PDB entry 5YKF | electron microscopy, 4.33 A resolution (low resolution: residue-level contacts below are approximate; hydrogen-bond / salt-bridge calls are withheld) | chains A and B of the 8 polymer chains in the assembly

# Chain A
Name: ATP-sensitive inward rectifier potassium channel 11
Organism: Mus musculus
UniProt: Q61743 (KCJ11_MOUSE); residues 1-390 here = UniProt positions 1-390
Amino-acid sequence (390 residues; numbered 1 to 390; the number before each row is that of its first residue):
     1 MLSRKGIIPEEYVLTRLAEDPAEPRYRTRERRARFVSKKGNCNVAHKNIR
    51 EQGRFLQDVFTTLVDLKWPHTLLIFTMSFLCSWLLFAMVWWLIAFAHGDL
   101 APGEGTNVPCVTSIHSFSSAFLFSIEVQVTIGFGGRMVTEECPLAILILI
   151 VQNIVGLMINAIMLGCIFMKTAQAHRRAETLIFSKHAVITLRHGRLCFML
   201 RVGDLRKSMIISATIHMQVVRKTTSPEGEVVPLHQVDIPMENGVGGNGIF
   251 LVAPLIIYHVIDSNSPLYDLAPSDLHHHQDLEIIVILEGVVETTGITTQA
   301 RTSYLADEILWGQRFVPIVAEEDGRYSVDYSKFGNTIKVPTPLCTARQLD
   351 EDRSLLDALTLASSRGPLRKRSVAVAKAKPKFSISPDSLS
Unresolved in the structure: 1-31, 357-390
Cystine bridges: C110-C142
Residues lining bound ligands:
  - ATP-gamma-S (AGS; phosphothiophosphoric acid-adenylate ester), molecule 1: N48, I49, R50, R54
  - ATP-gamma-S (AGS), molecule 2: I182, F183, S184, K185, L205, Y330, S331, F333, G334
Curated features (UniProtKB/Swiss-Prot):
  - motif: T130 to G135 (Selectivity filter)
  - binding site (ATP): N48, R50, Y330
  - binding site (K(+)): T130, F133
  - binding site (a 1,2-diacyl-sn-glycero-3-phospho-(1D-myo-inositol-4,5-bisphosphate)): R176
  - site: N160 (Role in the control of polyamine-mediated channel gating and in the blocking by intracellular magnesium)
  - modified residue: T341 (Phosphothreonine), S385 (Phosphoserine)
What the authors report for this chain:
  - conformationally variable residues (domain motion): R32 to L66

# Chain B
Name: ATP-binding cassette sub-family C member 8 isoform X2
Organism: Mesocricetus auratus
UniProt: A0A1U7R319 (A0A1U7R319_MESAU); residues 1-1582 here = UniProt positions 1-1582
Amino-acid sequence (1582 residues; row label = number of the first residue in the row):
     1 MPLAFCGTENHSAAYRVDQGVLNNGCFVDALNVVPHVFLLFITFPILFIG
    51 WGSQSSKVHIHHSTWLHFPGHNLRWILTFILLFVLVCEIAEGILSDGVTE
   101 SRHLHLYMPAGMAFMAAITSVVYYHNIETSNFPKLLIALLIYWTLAFITK
   151 TIKFVKFYDHAIGFSQLRFCLTGLLVILYGMLLLVEVNVIRVRRYIFFKT
   201 PREVKPPEDLQDLGVRFLQPFVNLLSKGTYWWMNAFIKTAHKKPIDLRAI
   251 GKLPIAMRALTNYQRLCVAFDAQARKDTQSPQGARAIWRALCHAFGRRLI
   301 LSSTFRILADLLGFAGPLCIFGIVDHLGKENHVFQPKTQFLGVYFVSSQE
   351 FLGNAYVLAVLLFLALLLQRTFLQASYYVAIETGINLRGAIQTKIYNKIM
   401 HLSTSNLSMGEMTAGQICNLVAIDTNQLMWFFFLCPNLWAMPVQIIVGVI
   451 LLYYILGVSALIGAAVIILLAPVQYFVATKLSQAQRSTLEHSNERLKQTN
   501 EMLRGMKLLKLYAWESIFCSRVEVTRRKEMTSLRAFAVYTSISIFMNTAI
   551 PIAAVLITFVGHVSFFKESDLSPSVAFASLSLFHILVTPLFLLSSVVRST
   601 VKALVSVQKLSEFLSSAEIREEQCAPREPAPQGQAGKYQAVPLKVVNRKR
   651 PAREEVRDLLGPLQRLAPSMDGDADNFCVQIIGGFFTWTPDGIPTLSNIT
   701 IRIPRGQLTMIVGQVGCGKSSLLLATLGEMQKVSGAVFWNSNLPDSEGED
   751 PSSPERETAAGSDIRSRGPVAYASQKPWLLNATVEENITFESPFNKQRYK
   801 MVIEACSLQPDIDILPHGDQTQIGERGINLSGGQRQRISVARALYQQTNV
   851 VFLDDPFSALDVHLSDHLMQAGILELLRDDKRTVVLVTHKLQYLPHADWI
   901 IAMKDGTIQREGTLKDFQRSECQLFEHWKTLMNRQDQELEKETVMERKAS
   951 EPSQGLPRAMSSRDGLLLDEEEEEEEAAESEEDDNLSSVLHQRAKIPWRA
  1001 CTKYLSSAGILLLSLLVFSQLLKHMVLVAIDYWLAKWTDSALVLSPAARN
  1051 CSLSQECDLDQSVYAMVFTLLCSLGIVLCLVTSVTVEWTGLKVAKRLHRS
  1101 LLNRIILAPMRFFETTPLGSILNRFSSDCNTIDQHIPSTLECLSRSTLLC
  1151 VSALTVISYVTPVFLVALLPLAVVCYFIQKYFRVASRDLQQLDDTTQLPL
  1201 LSHFAETVEGLTTIRAFRYEARFQQKLLEYTDSNNIASLFLTAANRWLEV
  1251 RMEYIGACVVLIAAATSISNSLHRELSAGLVGLGLTYALMVSNYLNWMVR
  1301 NLADMEIQLGAVKRIHALLKTEAESYEGLLAPSLIPKNWPDQGKIQIQNL
  1351 SVRYDSSLKPVLKHVNALISPGQKIGICGRTGSGKSSFSLAFFRMVDMFE
  1401 GRIIIDGIDIAKLPLHTLRSRLSIILQDPVLFSGTIRFNLDPEKKCSDST
  1451 LWEALEIAQLKLVVKALPGGLDAIITEGGENFSQGQRQLFCLARAFVRKT
  1501 SIFIMDEATASIDMATENILQKVVMTAFADRTVVTIAHRVHTILSADLVM
  1551 VLKRGAILEFDKPETLLSQKDSVFASFVRADK
Unresolved in the structure: 1-23, 53-62, 97-102, 161-166, 278-282, 330-353, 407-410, 617-677, 740-767, 922-995, 1041-1059, 1322-1331, 1580-1582
Residues lining bound ligands:
  - ATP-gamma-S (AGS; phosphothiophosphoric acid-adenylate ester): T404, S405, W688, Q714, V715, G716, C717, G718, K719, S720, S721, Q775
  - Glyburide (GBM; 5-chloro-N-(2-{4-[(cyclohexylcarbamoyl)sulfamoyl]phenyl}ethyl)-2-methoxybenzamide): R306, Y377, I381, W430, F433, L434, N437, L592, S1238, L1241, T1242, N1245, R1246, R1300
What the authors report for this chain:
  - mutagenesis - Y230A, W232A: decreased binding to Glyburide (citing earlier work)
  - mutagenesis - K1385M: decreased binding to Mg-ADP (citing earlier work)

# Interface between chain A and chain B
Residue-residue contacts (29; chain A residue first):
  K47(A) - S63(B)
  N48(A) - S63(B)
  N48(A) - T64(B)
  N48(A) - Q211(B)
  N48(A) - D212(B)
  I49(A) - S63(B)
  I49(A) - T64(B)
  E51(A) - T64(B)
  E51(A) - T129(B)
  E51(A) - S130(B)
  E51(A) - N131(B)
  Q52(A) - N131(B)
  G53(A) - N131(B)
  G53(A) - F132(B)
  L56(A) - I49(B)
  L56(A) - F132(B)
  Q57(A) - F132(B)
  H70(A) - W51(B)
  H70(A) - G52(B)
  I74(A) - I49(B)
  M77(A) - F48(B)
  C81(A) - F41(B)
  L84(A) - F41(B)
  L85(A) - F41(B)
  M88(A) - V34(B)
  W91(A) - A30(B)
  L92(A) - F27(B)
  F95(A) - F27(B)
  A96(A) - F27(B)
Interface residues without a listed pair, chain A (24 interface residues in all): R50, V59, T62, L63, L73
Interface residues without a listed pair, chain B (21 interface residues in all): C26, V33, F38, P45, L66

# In short
24 residues of chain A face 21 of chain B across their interface. Chain A binds ATP-gamma-S. Chain B binds
Glyburide and ATP-gamma-S. From the paper: Y230A and W232A of chain B reduce binding to Glyburide;
conformational variability at R32(A).
Chain A is ATP-sensitive inward rectifier potassium channel 11 (Mus musculus) and chain B is ATP-binding
cassette sub-family C member 8 isoform X2 (Mesocricetus auratus); the structure, Structure of pancreatic
ATP-sensitive potassium channel bound with glibenclamide and ATPgammaS (3D class1 at 4.33A), was determined by
electron microscopy together with 5YKE, 5YKG, 5YW8, 5YW9, 5YWA, 5YWB and 5YWC from the same study.
